PDB entry 8FFI | electron microscopy, 2.70 A resolution | chains B and F of the 16 polymer chains in the assembly

[Chain B (and F)]
Molecule: short pAgo
Source organism: Maribacter polysiphoniae
Notes: chain F of this document is another copy of the same molecule, construct and numbering; everything in this record applies to it too
Reference sequence: A0A316E3U6 (A0A316E3U6_9FLAO); residue numbers follow UniProt; this construct covers 1-507
Sequence (507 residues; each row starts with the number of its first residue):
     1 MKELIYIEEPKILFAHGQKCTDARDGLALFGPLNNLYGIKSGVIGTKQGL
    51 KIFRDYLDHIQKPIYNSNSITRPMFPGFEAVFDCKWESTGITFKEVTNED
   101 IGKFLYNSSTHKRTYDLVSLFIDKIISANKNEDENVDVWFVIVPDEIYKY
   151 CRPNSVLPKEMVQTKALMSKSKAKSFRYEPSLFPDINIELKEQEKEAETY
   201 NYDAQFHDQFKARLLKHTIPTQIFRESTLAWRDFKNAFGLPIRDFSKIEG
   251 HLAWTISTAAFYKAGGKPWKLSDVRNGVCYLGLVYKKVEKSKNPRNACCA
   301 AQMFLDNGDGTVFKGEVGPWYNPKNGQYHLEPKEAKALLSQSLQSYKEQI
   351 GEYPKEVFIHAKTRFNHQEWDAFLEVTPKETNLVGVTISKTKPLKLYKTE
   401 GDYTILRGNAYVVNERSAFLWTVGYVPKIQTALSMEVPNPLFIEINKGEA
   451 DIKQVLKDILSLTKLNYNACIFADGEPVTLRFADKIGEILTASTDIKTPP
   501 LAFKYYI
Disordered / not traced: 159-196
Ion coordination: Mg2+: Asn468 (shared with 2 residues of chain C)
From the paper describing this entry:
  - binding site for guide RNA: His207, Lys211, Phe224, Arg225, Thr228, Arg243, Phe245, His251, Leu252, Thr255
  - binding site for target DNA: Arg72, Lys247

[How chain B and chain F interact]
Residue-residue contacts (48; chain B residue first):
  Leu36(B) with Lys40(F)
  Tyr37(B) with Tyr37(F); Gly38(F); Lys85(F); Glu87(F), hydrogen bond
  Gly38(B) with Tyr37(F)
  Lys40(B) with Leu36(F); Tyr37(F)
  Lys85(B) with Tyr37(F)
  Glu87(B) with Tyr37(F), hydrogen bond
  Asn129(B) with Tyr505(F)
  Lys130(B) with Thr498(F), hydrogen bond (side chain-backbone); Pro500(F); Leu501(F); Ala502(F); Tyr505(F)
  Asn131(B) with Lys314(F); Pro500(F); Leu501(F), hydrogen bond (side chain-backbone)
  Glu132(B) with Ala502(F); Lys504(F), hydrogen bond (backbone-side chain)
  Asp133(B) with Tyr262(F), hydrogen bond; Gly265(F); Lys267(F); Lys504(F), hydrogen bond (backbone-side chain)
  Glu134(B) with Lys267(F), salt bridge; Lys504(F)
  Asp137(B) with Asn135(F)
  Tyr262(B) with Asp133(F), hydrogen bond
  Ala264(B) with Asn135(F)
  Gly265(B) with Asp133(F)
  Lys267(B) with Glu134(F), salt bridge
  Lys314(B) with Asn131(F)
  Thr498(B) with Lys130(F), hydrogen bond (backbone-side chain)
  Pro500(B) with Lys130(F); Asn131(F)
  Leu501(B) with Lys130(F); Asn131(F), hydrogen bond (backbone-side chain)
  Ala502(B) with Lys130(F); Asn131(F); Glu132(F); Asp133(F)
  Phe503(B) with Asp133(F), hydrogen bond (backbone-side chain)
  Lys504(B) with Glu132(F); Asp133(F), hydrogen bond (side chain-backbone); Glu134(F)
  Tyr505(B) with Asn129(F); Lys130(F)
Interface residues without a listed pair, chain B (28 interface residues in all): Ile39, Asn135, Pro499
Interface residues without a listed pair, chain F (28 interface residues in all): Ile39, Asp137, Ala264, Phe313, Pro499
From the paper, about this interface:
  - hot spots on chain B (mutagenesis) - E134R: abolished binding to RNA/DNA

[In short]
Chain B and chain F each contribute 28 residues to their interface, with 12 hydrogen bonds and 2 salt bridges.
Among the polar pairs are Glu134(B)-Lys267(F), Tyr37(B)-Glu87(F) and Lys130(B)-Thr498(F). From the paper: a
binding site for guide RNA at His207(B), Lys211(B) and Phe224(B) among others; E134R of chain B abolishes
binding to RNA/DNA.
Both chains are short pAgo (Maribacter polysiphoniae). Entry 8FFI (Structure of tetramerized MapSPARTA upon
guide RNA-mediated target DNA binding) was determined by electron microscopy, deposited together with 8FEX,
8SP0, 8SP3, 8SPO and 8SQU.
